2WQA - chains D and E of the 6 polymer chains in the assembly; structure by X-ray diffraction, 2.85 A resolution.

[Chain D]
Name: Transthyretin
Source organism: Homo sapiens
UniProt: P02766 (TTHY_HUMAN); residues 1-127 here correspond to UniProt positions 21-147 (UniProt number = residue number + 20)
Amino-acid sequence (129 residues; numbered -1 to 127; the number before each row is that of its first residue; numbers below 1 keep their minus sign (Gly-1 is residue -1)):
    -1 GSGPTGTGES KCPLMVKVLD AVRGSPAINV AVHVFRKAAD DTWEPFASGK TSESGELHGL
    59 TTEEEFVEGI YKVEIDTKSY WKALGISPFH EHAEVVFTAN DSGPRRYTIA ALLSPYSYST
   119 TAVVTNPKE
Not modelled in the structure: -1 to 9, 125-127
Construct notes: expression tag (-1 to 0)
Swiss-Prot annotation at these positions:
  - binding site (L-thyroxine): Lys15, Glu54, Ser117
  - modified residue: Cys10 (Sulfocysteine), Glu42 (4-carboxyglutamate), Ser52 (Phosphoserine)
  - glycosylation: Asn98 (N-linked (GlcNAc...) asparagine)

[Chain E]
Name: Retinol-binding protein 4
Source organism: Homo sapiens
UniProt: P02753 (RET4_HUMAN); residues 1-176 here correspond to UniProt positions 19-194 (UniProt number = residue number + 18)
Amino-acid sequence (177 residues; numbered 0 to 176; the number before each row is that of its first residue; numbering starts at 0):
     0 GERDCRVSSF RVKENFDKAR FSGTWYAMAK KDPEGLFLQD NIVAEFSVDE TGQMSATAKG
    60 RVRLLNNWDV CADMVGTFTD TEDPAKFKMK YWGVASFLQK GNDDHWIVDT DYDTYAVQYS
   120 CRLLNLDGTC ADSYSFVFSR DPNGLPPEAQ KIVRQRQEEL CLARQYRLIV HNGYCDG
Not modelled in the structure: 0
Cystine bridges: Cys4-Cys160, Cys70-Cys174
Construct notes: expression tag (0)
Swiss-Prot annotation at these positions:
  - binding site (substrate): Gln98
  - modified residue: Arg121 (Omega-N-methylarginine)

[How chain D and chain E interact]
Contacting residue pairs (15):
  Val20(D) - Leu64(E)  hydrophobic
  Arg21(D) - Asn65(E)  hydrogen bond
  Lys80(D) - Lys99(E)
  Leu82(D) - Leu63(E)
  Leu82(D) - Leu64(E)  hydrogen bond (backbone-backbone)
  Gly83(D) - Leu63(E)
  Ile84(D) - Leu64(E)  hydrophobic
  Ile84(D) - Phe96(E)
  Ser85(D) - Ser95(E)  hydrogen bond (side chain-backbone)
  Ser85(D) - Phe96(E)  hydrogen bond (backbone-backbone)
  Ser85(D) - Leu97(E)
  Ser85(D) - Gln98(E)
  Ser85(D) - Lys99(E)
  Tyr114(D) - Ser95(E)  hydrogen bond
  Tyr114(D) - Phe96(E)  hydrogen bond (side chain-backbone)
Other interface residues (no listed pair), chain D (9 interface residues in all): Lys76
Other interface residues (no listed pair), chain E (10 interface residues in all): Phe36, Trp67

[In short]
9 residues of chain D face 10 of chain E across their interface; the contacts include 6 hydrogen bonds. Among
the polar pairs are Arg21(D)-Asn65(E), Ser85(D)-Ser95(E) and Tyr114(D)-Ser95(E). Curated annotation (UniProt)
lists 3 L-thyroxine-binding residues on chain D; substrate-binding residue Gln98(E) on chain E.
Here chain D is Transthyretin and chain E is Retinol-binding protein 4, both from Homo sapiens. Entry 2WQA
(Complex of TTR and RBP4 and Oleic Acid) was determined by X-ray diffraction.
